Entry 6CP6 (electron microscopy, 3.60 A resolution); this record covers chains G and I of the 27 polymer chains in the assembly.

# Chain G
Name: ATP synthase subunit gamma, mitochondrial
Organism: Saccharomyces cerevisiae (strain ATCC 204508 / S288c)
UniProt: P38077 (ATPG_YEAST); residues 1-278 here correspond to UniProt positions 34-311 (UniProt number = residue number + 33)
Chain sequence (278 residues; row label = number of the first residue in the row):
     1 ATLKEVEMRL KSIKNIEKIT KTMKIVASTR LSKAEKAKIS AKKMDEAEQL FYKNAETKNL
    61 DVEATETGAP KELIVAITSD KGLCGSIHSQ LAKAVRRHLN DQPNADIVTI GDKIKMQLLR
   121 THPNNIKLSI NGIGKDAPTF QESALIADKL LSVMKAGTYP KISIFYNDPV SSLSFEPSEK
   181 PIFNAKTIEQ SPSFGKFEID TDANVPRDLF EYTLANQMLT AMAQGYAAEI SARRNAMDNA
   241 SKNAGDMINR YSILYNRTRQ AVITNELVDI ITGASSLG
Disordered / not traced: 62-70

# Chain I
Name: ATP synthase subunit epsilon, mitochondrial
Organism: Saccharomyces cerevisiae (strain ATCC 204508 / S288c)
UniProt: P21306 (ATP5E_YEAST); residues 1-61 here correspond to UniProt positions 2-62 (UniProt number = residue number + 1)
Chain sequence (61 residues; row label = number of the first residue in the row):
     1 SAWRKAGISY AAYLNVAAQA IRSSLKTELQ TASVLNRSQT DAFYTQYKNG TAASEPTPIT
    61 K
Disordered / not traced: 60-61
UniProt features mapped onto this chain:
  - modified residue: Thr51 (Phosphothreonine)

# How chain G and chain I interact
Residue-residue contacts (50):
  Lys115(G) with Tyr47(I), hydrogen bond
  Leu119(G) with Thr51(I)
  Pro123(G) with Lys48(I); Asn49(I); Thr51(I)
  Asn124(G) with Lys48(I); Asn49(I)
  Ile126(G) with Tyr47(I); Lys48(I)
  Lys127(G) with Gln46(I); Tyr47(I), hydrogen bond (backbone-backbone)
  Leu128(G) with Thr45(I); Gln46(I); Tyr47(I)
  Ser129(G) with Phe43(I); Tyr44(I); Thr45(I), hydrogen bond (backbone-backbone); Tyr47(I)
  Ile130(G) with Phe43(I); Tyr44(I), hydrophobic
  Asn131(G) with Ala42(I); Phe43(I), hydrogen bond (backbone-backbone)
  Gly132(G) with Asp41(I); Ala42(I)
  Lys135(G) with Asp41(I)
  Thr139(G) with Asn36(I); Arg37(I), hydrogen bond (side chain-backbone)
  Gln141(G) with Asn15(I), hydrogen bond (backbone-side chain); Gln19(I); Arg37(I); Thr40(I)
  Glu142(G) with Gln39(I)
  Ala144(G) with Ala11(I); Asn15(I)
  Leu145(G) with Asn15(I); Ile59(I)
  Asp148(G) with Ile8(I); Ser9(I), hydrogen bond; Ala12(I)
  Lys149(G) with Tyr44(I); Ile59(I)
  Val153(G) with Gln46(I)
  Asn204(G) with Arg4(I)
  Arg207(G) with Arg4(I)
  Asp208(G) with Arg4(I), salt bridge; Tyr10(I)
  Glu211(G) with Ser9(I); Tyr10(I), hydrogen bond (side chain-backbone); Ala11(I)
  Ala215(G) with Ala11(I), hydrophobic
Other interface residues (no listed pair), chain G (29 interface residues in all): Ile133, Phe140, Ile146, Tyr212
Other interface residues (no listed pair), chain I (25 interface residues in all): Leu14, Ser38

# In short
29 residues of chain G face 25 of chain I across their interface, with 8 hydrogen bonds and 1 salt bridge.
Polar pairs include Asp208(G)-Arg4(I), Lys115(G)-Tyr47(I) and Thr139(G)-Arg37(I).
Chain G is ATP synthase subunit gamma, mitochondrial and chain I is ATP synthase subunit epsilon,
mitochondrial, both from Saccharomyces cerevisiae (strain ATCC 204508 / S288c); the structure, Monomer yeast
ATP synthase (F1Fo) reconstituted in nanodisc, was determined by electron microscopy (same publication as
6CP3, 6CP5 and 6CP7).
